Entry 4AED (X-ray diffraction, 3.80 A resolution); this record covers chains B and C of the 4 polymer chains in the assembly.

# Chain B
Name: VP2
Organism: Human enterovirus 71
Reference sequence: A9X4C2 (A9X4C2_9ENTO); residues 1-254 here correspond to UniProt positions 70-323 (UniProt number = residue number + 69)
Chain sequence (254 residues; each row starts with the number of its first residue):
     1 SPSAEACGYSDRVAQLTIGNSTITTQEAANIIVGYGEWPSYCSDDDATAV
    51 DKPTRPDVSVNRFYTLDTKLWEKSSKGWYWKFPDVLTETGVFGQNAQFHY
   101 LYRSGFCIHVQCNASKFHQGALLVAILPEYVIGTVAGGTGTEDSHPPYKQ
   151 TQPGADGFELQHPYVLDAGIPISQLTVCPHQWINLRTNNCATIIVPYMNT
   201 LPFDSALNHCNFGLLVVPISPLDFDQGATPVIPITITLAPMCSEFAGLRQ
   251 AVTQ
Unresolved in the structure: 1-9, 135-143
Ion coordination: Ca2+ site 1: Asp67, Asp156; Ca2+ site 2: Asp84, Tyr148; Ca2+ site 3: Asp225 (shared with Ala208(C), Asn210(C) of chain C)

# Chain C
Name: VP3
Organism: Human enterovirus 71
Reference sequence: A9X4C2 (A9X4C2_9ENTO); residues 1-242 here correspond to UniProt positions 324-565 (UniProt number = residue number + 323)
Chain sequence (242 residues; row label = number of the first residue in the row):
     1 GFPTEPKPGTNQFLTTDDGVSAPILPNFHPTPCIHIPGEVRNLLELCQVE
    51 TILEVNNVPTNATSLMERLRFPVSAQAGKGELCAVFRADPGRDGPWQSTM
   101 LGQLCGYYTQWSGSLEVTFMFTGSFMATGKMLIAYTPPGGPLPKDRATAM
   151 LGTHVIWDFGLQSSVTLVIPWISNTHYRAHARDGVFDYYTTGLVSIWYQT
   201 NYVVPIGAPNTAYIIALAAAQKNFTMKLCKDTSHILQTASIQ
Ion coordination: Ca2+ site 1 near Ile206 (its only coordinating residue here); Ca2+ site 2: Ala208, Asn210 (shared with Asp225(B) of chain B)

# Chain B / chain C interface
Contacting residue pairs (79):
  Arg12(B) with Leu161(C)
  Tyr35(B) with Gly38(C)
  Glu37(B) with His35(C), salt bridge; Pro37(C); Gly38(C), hydrogen bond (side chain-backbone)
  Asp46(B) with Ile34(C); His35(C), hydrogen bond (side chain-backbone)
  Lys116(B) with Ser124(C), hydrogen bond (backbone-side chain); Phe125(C), hydrogen bond (backbone-backbone); Met126(C)
  Phe117(B) with Ser124(C); Met126(C), hydrophobic; Ile206(C); Gly207(C); Pro209(C)
  His118(B) with Ser124(C)
  Gln119(B) with Thr122(C); Gly123(C); Ser124(C); Pro209(C); Thr211(C), hydrogen bond (side chain-backbone); Ala212(C); Tyr213(C)
  Gly120(B) with Thr122(C), hydrogen bond (backbone-backbone)
  Ala121(B) with Thr122(C)
  Pro163(B) with Met66(C), hydrophobic
  Tyr164(B) with Glu54(C), hydrogen bond; Leu65(C); Met66(C), hydrogen bond (backbone-side chain); Arg68(C)
  Ile172(B) with Leu69(C), hydrophobic
  Ser173(B) with Thr51(C); Ile52(C), hydrogen bond (backbone-backbone); Glu54(C); Leu69(C); Ser98(C), hydrogen bond (side chain-backbone)
  Gln174(B) with Ser98(C), hydrogen bond (side chain-backbone); Met100(C); Gln103(C)
  Thr176(B) with Val49(C); Glu50(C), hydrogen bond (side chain-backbone); Thr51(C)
  Val177(B) with Val49(C), hydrophobic; Thr51(C); Met100(C), hydrophobic
  Trp182(B) with Met120(C), hydrophobic; Ile215(C), hydrophobic
  Asn184(B) with Met120(C); Phe121(C), hydrogen bond (side chain-backbone); Thr122(C)
  Arg186(B) with Phe121(C); Gly123(C); Ser124(C); Phe125(C), hydrogen bond (side chain-backbone); Ala127(C); Phe159(C); Gly160(C), hydrogen bond (side chain-backbone)
  Thr187(B) with Leu161(C); Ser163(C)
  Pro196(B) with Pro37(C), hydrophobic
  Tyr197(B) with Pro37(C)
  Asn199(B) with Ile36(C)
  Thr200(B) with Ile34(C); Ile36(C)
  Leu201(B) with Ile34(C), hydrophobic
  Pro202(B) with Ile34(C)
  Val217(B) with Met66(C), hydrophobic
  Ile219(B) with Arg70(C); Ile215(C), hydrophobic
  Ser220(B) with Thr122(C), hydrogen bond; Tyr213(C)
  Pro221(B) with Arg70(C); Tyr213(C), hydrophobic
  Asp223(B) with Pro209(C)
  Phe224(B) with Pro209(C), hydrophobic
  Asp225(B) with Gly207(C); Ala208(C), hydrogen bond (side chain-backbone); Pro209(C); Asn210(C)
Also at the interface, not in a pair above, chain B (36 interface residues in all): Met198, Pro218
Also at the interface, not in a pair above, chain C (42 interface residues in all): Gln97, Thr99, Tyr202

# Overview
The interface between chain B and chain C involves 36 residues on one side and 42 on the other, with 17
hydrogen bonds and 1 salt bridge. Among the polar pairs are Glu37(B)-His35(C), Glu37(B)-Gly38(C) and
Asp46(B)-His35(C). Asp67(B) and Asp156(B) form the Ca2+ site 1.
Here chain B is VP2 and chain C is VP3, both from Human enterovirus 71. Entry 4AED (Crystal structure of Human
enterovirus 71) was determined by X-ray diffraction.
